5ZT0 - chains A and G; structure by X-ray diffraction, 3.32 A resolution.

# Chain A
Protein: Serine/threonine-protein phosphatase PP1-alpha catalytic subunit
Source organism: Mus musculus
Notes: EC 3.1.3.16
UniProt: P62137 (PP1A_MOUSE); residues 7-300 here = UniProt positions 7-300
Chain sequence (294 residues; numbered 7 to 300; the number before each row is that of its first residue):
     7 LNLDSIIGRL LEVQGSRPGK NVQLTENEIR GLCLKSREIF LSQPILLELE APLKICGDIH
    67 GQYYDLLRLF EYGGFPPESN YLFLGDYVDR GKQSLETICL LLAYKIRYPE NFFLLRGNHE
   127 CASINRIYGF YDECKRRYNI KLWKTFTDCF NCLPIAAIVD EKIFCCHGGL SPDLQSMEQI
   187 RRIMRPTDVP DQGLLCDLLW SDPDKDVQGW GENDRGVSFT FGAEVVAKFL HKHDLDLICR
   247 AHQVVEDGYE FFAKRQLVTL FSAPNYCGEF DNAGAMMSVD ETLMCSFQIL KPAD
Disordered / not traced: 300
Metal / ion sites: Mn2+ site 1: His66, Asp92 (together with phosphate ion); Mn2+ site 2: Asp92, Asn124, His173, His248 (together with phosphate ion)

# Chain G
Protein: Protein phosphatase 1 regulatory subunit 3B
Source organism: Homo sapiens
UniProt: Q86XI6 (PPR3B_HUMAN); numbering as in UniProt (aligned over 31-105)
Chain sequence (75 residues; each row starts with the number of its first residue):
    31 SKPLRPCIQL SSKNEASGMV APAVQEKKVK KRVSFADNQG LALTMVKVFS EFDDPLDMPF
    91 NITELLDNIV SLTTA
Disordered / not traced: 31-58, 78-105
Swiss-Prot annotation at these positions:
  - motif: Arg62 to Phe65 (PP1-binding motif)

# How chain A and chain G interact
Contacting residue pairs (41):
  Tyr78(A) with Met75(G); Val76(G), hydrogen bond (side chain-backbone); Lys77(G)
  Asp166(A) with Lys61(G), salt bridge
  Lys168(A) with Lys61(G); Arg62(G); Val63(G)
  Ile169(A) with Val63(G), hydrophobic
  Asp240(A) with Arg62(G), salt bridge
  Asp242(A) with Arg62(G), salt bridge; Val63(G), hydrogen bond (side chain-backbone)
  Tyr255(A) with Leu73(G), hydrophobic; Thr74(G)
  Phe257(A) with Phe65(G), hydrophobic; Leu73(G), hydrophobic
  Arg261(A) with Phe65(G); Asp67(G), salt bridge; Asn68(G)
  Glu287(A) with Lys61(G), hydrogen bond (backbone-side chain)
  Thr288(A) with Arg62(G)
  Leu289(A) with Lys61(G); Arg62(G); Val63(G); Ser64(G), hydrogen bond (backbone-backbone)
  Met290(A) with Ser64(G); Ala66(G), hydrophobic
  Cys291(A) with Val63(G), hydrophobic; Ser64(G), hydrogen bond (backbone-backbone); Phe65(G); Ala66(G), hydrogen bond (backbone-backbone); Leu73(G)
  Ser292(A) with Ala66(G); Leu73(G)
  Phe293(A) with Leu73(G), hydrogen bond (backbone-backbone); Thr74(G); Met75(G), hydrogen bond (backbone-backbone)
  Gln294(A) with Met75(G)
  Ile295(A) with Thr74(G); Met75(G), hydrogen bond (backbone-backbone); Val76(G); Lys77(G)
Also at the interface, not in a pair above, chain A (20 interface residues in all): Ala57, Leu243
Also at the interface, not in a pair above, chain G (15 interface residues in all): Lys60, Ala72

# In short
20 residues of chain A and 15 residues of chain G are in contact, with 9 hydrogen bonds and 4 salt bridges.
Polar contacts include Asp166(A)-Lys61(G), Asp240(A)-Arg62(G) and Asp242(A)-Arg62(G). His66(A) and Asp92(A)
coordinate Mn2+ site 1.
Here chain A is Serine/threonine-protein phosphatase PP1-alpha catalytic subunit (Mus musculus) and chain G is
Protein phosphatase 1 regulatory subunit 3B (Homo sapiens). Entry 5ZT0 (Crystal Structure of Protein Phosphate
1 Complexed with PP1 binding domain of GL) was determined by X-ray diffraction (same publication as 5ZQV).
